8WH8 - chains H and I of the 11 polymer chains in the assembly; structure by electron microscopy, 3.60 A resolution.

# Chain H
Protein: Histone H2B.6
From: Arabidopsis thaliana
Reference sequence: O23629 (H2B6_ARATH); residues 0-149 here correspond to UniProt positions 1-150 (UniProt number = residue number + 1)
Sequence (150 residues; each row starts with the number of its first residue; numbering starts at 0):
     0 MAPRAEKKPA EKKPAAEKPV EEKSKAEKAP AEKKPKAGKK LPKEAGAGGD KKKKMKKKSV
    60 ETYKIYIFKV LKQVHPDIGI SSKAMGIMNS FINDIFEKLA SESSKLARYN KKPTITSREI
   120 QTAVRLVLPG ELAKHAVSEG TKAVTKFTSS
Disordered / not traced: 0-57
UniProt features mapped onto this chain:
  - modified residue: Ala-1 (N,N,N-trimethylalanine), Lys-6 (N6-acetyllysine), Lys-11 (N6-acetyllysine), Lys-12 (N6,N6-dimethyllysine), Lys-27 (N6-acetyllysine), Lys-32 (N6-acetyllysine), Lys-38 (N6-acetyllysine), Lys-39 (N6-acetyllysine)
  - cross-link: Lys-145 (Glycyl lysine isopeptide (Lys-Gly) (interchain with G-Cter in ubiquitin))

# Chain I
Molecule: sense strand (147-nt DNA)
Sequence (147 nucleotides; row label = number of the first residue in the row):
     1 ATCGAGAATC CCGGTGCCGA GGCCGCTCAA TTGGTCGTAG ACAGCTCTAG CACCGCTTAA
    61 ACGCACGTAC GCGCTGTCCC CCGCGTTTAA CCGCCCAAGG GGATTACTCC CTAGTCTCCA
   121 GGCACGTGTC AGATATATAC ATCCGAT
Disordered / not traced: 1-9, 135-147

# Interface between chain H and chain I
Residue-residue contacts (7; chain H residue first):
  Phe-67(H) with DG21(I), phosphate contact
  Gly-78(H) with DG21(I), phosphate contact
  Ile-79(H) with DG21(I), phosphate contact
  Ser-80(H) with DA20(I), hydrogen bond to the phosphate
  Ser-81(H) with DA20(I), hydrogen bond to the phosphate
  Pro-112(H) with DG40(I), phosphate contact
  Thr-113(H) with DG40(I), hydrogen bond to the phosphate
Also at the interface, not in a pair above, chain H (8 interface residues in all): Lys-111
Also at the interface, not in a pair above, chain I (4 interface residues in all): DA39

# Summary
Chain H and chain I form an interface of 8 and 4 residues respectively; the contacts include 3 hydrogen bonds.
Among the polar pairs are Ser-80(H)/DA20(I), Ser-81(H)/DA20(I) and Thr-113(H)/DG40(I).
Chain H is Histone H2B.6 (Arabidopsis thaliana) and chain I is sense strand (147-nt DNA); the structure,
Structure of DDM1-nucleosome complex in ADP state, was determined by electron microscopy together with 8WH5,
8WH9, 8WHA and 8WHB from the same study.
